6V5E - chain A; structure by X-ray diffraction, 2.30 A resolution.

Chain A:
Name: Beta-lactamase
Organism: Escherichia coli
Notes: EC 3.5.2.6
UniProt: Q9L5C7 (Q9L5C7_ECOLX); the author numbering skips numbers that UniProt does not, so the offset changes along the chain: 25-57 = UniProt 29-61; 59-238 = UniProt 62-241; 240-252 = UniProt 242-254; 254-290 = UniProt 255-291
Amino-acid sequence (263 residues; row label = number of the first residue in the row; note: 3 numbers in that range are skipped by the numbering (no residue carries them; nothing is unmodelled there)):
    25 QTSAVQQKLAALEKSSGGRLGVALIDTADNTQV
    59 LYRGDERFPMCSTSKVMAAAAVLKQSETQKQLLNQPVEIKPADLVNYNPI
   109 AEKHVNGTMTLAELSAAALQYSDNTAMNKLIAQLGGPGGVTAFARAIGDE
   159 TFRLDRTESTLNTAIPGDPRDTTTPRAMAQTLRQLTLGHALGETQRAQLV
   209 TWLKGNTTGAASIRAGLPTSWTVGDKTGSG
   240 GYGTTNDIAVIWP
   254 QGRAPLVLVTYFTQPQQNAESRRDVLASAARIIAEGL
Differences from the reference sequence: engineered mutation S167 (Pro170 in Q9L5C7), G240 (Asp242 in Q9L5C7)
Modified / non-standard residues: S70 (trihydroxy(L-serinato-kappaO~3~)borate(1-); SEE)

Overview:
Chain A is Beta-lactamase (Escherichia coli); the structure, Crystal structure of CTX-M-14 P167S/D240G
beta-lactamase, was determined by X-ray diffraction together with 6V6G, 6V6P, 6V7T, 6V83 and 6V8V from the
same study.
